Entry 8JC8 (electron microscopy, 3.11 A resolution); this record covers chains 1 and Y of the 30 polymer chains in the assembly.

# Chain 1 (and Y)
Protein: LH1 alpha polypeptide
Organism: Thermochromatium tepidum
Notes: chain Y of this document is another copy of the same molecule, construct and numbering; everything in this record applies to it too
UniProtKB: D2Z0P2 (D2Z0P2_THETI); residues 1-57 here = UniProt positions 1-57
Chain sequence (57 residues; each row starts with the number of its first residue):
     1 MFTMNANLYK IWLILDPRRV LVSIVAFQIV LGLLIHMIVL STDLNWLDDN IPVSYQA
Not modelled in the structure: 1-5

# How chain 1 and chain Y interact
Pairs across the interface (18; chain 1 residue first):
  R18(1) - I14(Y)
  R18(1) - L15(Y)
  L21(1) - I11(Y)  hydrophobic
  I29(1) - F27(Y)  hydrophobic
  M37(1) - I38(Y)  hydrophobic
  L47(1) - T42(Y)
  L47(1) - D43(Y)
  L47(1) - L44(Y)
  D48(1) - T42(Y)
  D48(1) - D43(Y)  hydrogen bond (side chain-backbone)
  N50(1) - D43(Y)
  S54(1) - D43(Y)  hydrogen bond
  Y55(1) - D43(Y)  hydrogen bond (backbone-side chain)
  Y55(1) - I51(Y)
  Q56(1) - D43(Y)
  Q56(1) - N45(Y)  hydrogen bond (side chain-backbone)
  Q56(1) - D48(Y)
  Q56(1) - D49(Y)
Other interface residues (no listed pair), chain 1 (13 interface residues in all): V22, L33, V53
Other interface residues (no listed pair), chain Y (14 interface residues in all): L34, S41

# Summary
13 residues of chain 1 face 14 of chain Y across their interface, with 4 hydrogen bonds. Polar contacts
include D48(1)-D43(Y), S54(1)-D43(Y) and Y55(1)-D43(Y).
Chain 1 and chain Y are both LH1 alpha polypeptide (Thermochromatium tepidum); the structure, Cryo-EM
structure of the LH1 complex from thermochromatium tepidum, was determined by electron microscopy, deposited
together with 8JC9.
